Entry 8OZD (electron microscopy, 3.89 A resolution); this record covers chains B and D of the 8 polymer chains in the assembly.

[Chain B (and D)]
Molecule: Piwi domain-containing protein
Source organism: Maribacter polysiphoniae
Notes: chain D of this document is another copy of the same molecule, construct and numbering; everything in this record applies to it too
UniProt: A0A316E3U6 (A0A316E3U6_9FLAO); residues 1-507 here = UniProt positions 1-507
Chain sequence (507 residues; row label = number of the first residue in the row):
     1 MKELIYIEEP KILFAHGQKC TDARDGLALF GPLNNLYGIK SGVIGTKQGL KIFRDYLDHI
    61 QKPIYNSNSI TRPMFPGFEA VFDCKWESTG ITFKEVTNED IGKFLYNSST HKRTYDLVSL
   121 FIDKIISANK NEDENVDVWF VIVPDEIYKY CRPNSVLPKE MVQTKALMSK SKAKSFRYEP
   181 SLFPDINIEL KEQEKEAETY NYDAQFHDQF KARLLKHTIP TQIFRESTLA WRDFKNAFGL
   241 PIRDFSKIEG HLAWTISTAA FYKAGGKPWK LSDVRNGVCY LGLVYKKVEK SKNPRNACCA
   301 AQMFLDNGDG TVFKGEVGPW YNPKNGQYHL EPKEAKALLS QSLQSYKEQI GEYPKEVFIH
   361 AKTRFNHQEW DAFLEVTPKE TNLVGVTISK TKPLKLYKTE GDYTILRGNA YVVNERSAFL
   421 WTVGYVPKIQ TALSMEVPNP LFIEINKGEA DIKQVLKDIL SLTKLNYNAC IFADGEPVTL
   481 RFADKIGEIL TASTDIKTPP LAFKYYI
Disordered / not traced: 165-198

[Chain B / chain D interface]
Contacting residue pairs (41):
  Y37(B) with Y37(D); G38(D); E87(D), hydrogen bond; T89(D)
  G38(B) with Y37(D)
  I39(B) with Y37(D)
  K85(B) with Y37(D)
  E87(B) with Y37(D), hydrogen bond
  T89(B) with Y37(D)
  N129(B) with T218(D); Y505(D), hydrogen bond (backbone-side chain)
  K130(B) with T498(D), hydrogen bond (side chain-backbone); P500(D); L501(D); A502(D)
  N131(B) with K314(D), hydrogen bond (backbone-side chain); L501(D)
  E132(B) with K504(D)
  D133(B) with G265(D); K504(D), hydrogen bond (backbone-side chain)
  E134(B) with G265(D); K504(D), hydrogen bond (backbone-side chain)
  N135(B) with D137(D), hydrogen bond; A264(D), hydrogen bond (side chain-backbone); G265(D)
  D137(B) with N135(D), hydrogen bond
  T218(B) with N129(D)
  A264(B) with N135(D), hydrogen bond (backbone-side chain)
  G265(B) with D133(D); E134(D); N135(D)
  K314(B) with N131(D), hydrogen bond (side chain-backbone)
  T498(B) with K130(D), hydrogen bond (backbone-side chain)
  P500(B) with K130(D)
  L501(B) with K130(D); N131(D)
  A502(B) with K130(D)
  K504(B) with E132(D); D133(D), hydrogen bond (side chain-backbone); E134(D), hydrogen bond (side chain-backbone)
  Y505(B) with N129(D), hydrogen bond (side chain-backbone)
Interface residues without a listed pair, chain B (28 interface residues in all): N35, K40, K267, P499
Interface residues without a listed pair, chain D (29 interface residues in all): N35, L36, I39, K40, K85, K267, P499

[Summary]
28 residues of chain B face 29 of chain D across their interface; the contacts include 16 hydrogen bonds.
Among the polar pairs are Y37(B)-E87(D), N129(B)-Y505(D) and K130(B)-T498(D).
Both chains are Piwi domain-containing protein (Maribacter polysiphoniae). Entry 8OZD (cryoEM structure of
SPARTA complex dimer-3) was determined by electron microscopy, deposited together with 8OZ6, 8OZC, 8OZE, 8OZF,
8OZG and 8OZI.
